PDB entry 8PH9 | electron microscopy, 3.00 A resolution | chains I and A of the 8 polymer chains in the assembly

Chain I:
Protein: DNA-directed RNA polymerase subunit beta
From: Escherichia coli
Notes: EC 2.7.7.6
UniProtKB: P0A8V2 (RPOB_ECOLI); numbering as in UniProt (aligned over 1-1342)
Sequence (1342 residues; numbered 1 to 1342; the number before each row is that of its first residue):
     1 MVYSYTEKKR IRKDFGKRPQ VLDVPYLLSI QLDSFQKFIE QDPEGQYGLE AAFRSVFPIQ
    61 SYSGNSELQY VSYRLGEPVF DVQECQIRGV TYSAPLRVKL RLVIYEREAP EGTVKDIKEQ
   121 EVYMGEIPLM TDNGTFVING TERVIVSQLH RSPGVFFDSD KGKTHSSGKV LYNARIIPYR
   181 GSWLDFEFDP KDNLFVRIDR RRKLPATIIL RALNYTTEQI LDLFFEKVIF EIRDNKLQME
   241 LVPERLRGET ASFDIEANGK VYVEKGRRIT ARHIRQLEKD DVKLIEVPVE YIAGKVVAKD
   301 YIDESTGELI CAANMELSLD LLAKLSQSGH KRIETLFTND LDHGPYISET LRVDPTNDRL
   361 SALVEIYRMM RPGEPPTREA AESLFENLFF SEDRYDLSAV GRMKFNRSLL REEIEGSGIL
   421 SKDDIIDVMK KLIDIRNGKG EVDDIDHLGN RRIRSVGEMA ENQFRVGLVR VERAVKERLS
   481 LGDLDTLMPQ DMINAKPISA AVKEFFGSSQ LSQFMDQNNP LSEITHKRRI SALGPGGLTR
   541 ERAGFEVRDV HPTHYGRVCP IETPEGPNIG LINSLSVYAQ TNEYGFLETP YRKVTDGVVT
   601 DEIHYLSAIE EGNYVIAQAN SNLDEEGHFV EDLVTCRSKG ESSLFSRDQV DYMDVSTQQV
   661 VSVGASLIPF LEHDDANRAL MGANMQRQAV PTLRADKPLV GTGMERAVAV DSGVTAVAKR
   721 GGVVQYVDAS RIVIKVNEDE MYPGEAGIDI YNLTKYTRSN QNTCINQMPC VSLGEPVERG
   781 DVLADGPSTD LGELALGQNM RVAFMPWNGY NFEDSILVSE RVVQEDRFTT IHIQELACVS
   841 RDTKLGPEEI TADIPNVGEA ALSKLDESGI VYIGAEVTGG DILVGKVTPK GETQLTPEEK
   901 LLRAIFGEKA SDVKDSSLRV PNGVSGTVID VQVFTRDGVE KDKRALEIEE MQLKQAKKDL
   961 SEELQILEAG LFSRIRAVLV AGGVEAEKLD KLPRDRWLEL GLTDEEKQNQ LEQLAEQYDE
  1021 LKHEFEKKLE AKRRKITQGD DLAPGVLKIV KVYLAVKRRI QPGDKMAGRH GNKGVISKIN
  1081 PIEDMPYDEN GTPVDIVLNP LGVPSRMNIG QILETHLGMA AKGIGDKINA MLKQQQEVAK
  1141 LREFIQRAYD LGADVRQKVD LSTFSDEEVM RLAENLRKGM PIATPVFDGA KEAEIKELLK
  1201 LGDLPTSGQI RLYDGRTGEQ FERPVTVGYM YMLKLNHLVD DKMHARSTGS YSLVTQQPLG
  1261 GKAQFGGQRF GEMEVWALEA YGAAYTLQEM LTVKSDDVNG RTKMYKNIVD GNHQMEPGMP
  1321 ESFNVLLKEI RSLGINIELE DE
Unresolved in the structure: 894-910
Curated features (UniProtKB/Swiss-Prot):
  - modified residue (N6-acetyllysine): Lys1022, Lys1200
Reported in the primary citation:
  - binding site for non-template DNA (chain A): Trp183, Asp199, Arg200, Arg201, Arg371, Arg394, Arg470, Arg473
  - binding site for template DNA: Arg542

Chain A:
Molecule: non-template DNA
Sequence (40 nucleotides; numbered 1 to 40; the number before each row is that of its first residue):
     1 CACCACCACG CGGGCGGTAG CGTGCTTTTT TCGATCTTCC
Unresolved in the structure: 1-4

Interface between chain I and chain A:
Pairs across the interface - 26 pairs, chain I then chain A:
  Arg151(I) - DG24(A)  salt bridge to the phosphate
  Arg175(I) - DT23(A)  hydrogen bond to the phosphate
  Arg175(I) - DG24(A)  salt bridge to the phosphate
  Trp183(I) - DT23(A)  stacking on the base
  Trp183(I) - DG24(A)  phosphate contact
  Asp199(I) - DG22(A)  base contact
  Asp199(I) - DT23(A)  hydrogen bond to the base
  Arg200(I) - DT23(A)  base contact
  Arg201(I) - DG20(A)  phosphate contact
  Arg201(I) - DC21(A)  salt bridge to the phosphate
  Arg371(I) - DT18(A)  salt bridge to the phosphate
  Arg371(I) - DA19(A)  hydrogen bond to the sugar
  Glu379(I) - DT18(A)  base contact
  Ala380(I) - DT18(A)  base contact
  Ser383(I) - DT18(A)  base contact
  Arg394(I) - DG17(A)  salt bridge to the phosphate
  Ile445(I) - DG24(A)  base contact
  Asp446(I) - DG24(A)  hydrogen bond to the base
  Val466(I) - DG16(A)  phosphate contact
  Arg470(I) - DC15(A)  phosphate contact
  Arg470(I) - DG16(A)  salt bridge to the phosphate
  Arg473(I) - DG16(A)  base contact
  Arg473(I) - DG17(A)  hydrogen bond to the base
  Leu538(I) - DG24(A)  base contact
  Arg542(I) - DC25(A)  hydrogen bond to the base
  Val547(I) - DG24(A)  base contact
Also at the interface, not in a pair above, chain I (24 interface residues in all): Gly181, Tyr367, Pro372, Leu384, Arg451

Summary:
24 residues of chain I and 11 residues of chain A are in contact; the contacts include 6 hydrogen bonds, 6
salt bridges and 1 aromatic stacking contact. Among the polar pairs are Asp199(I)-DT23(A), Asp446(I)-DG24(A)
and Arg473(I)-DG17(A). From the paper: a binding site for non-template DNA (chain A) at Trp183(I), Asp199(I)
and Arg200(I) among others; a binding site for template DNA at Arg542(I).
Chain I is DNA-directed RNA polymerase subunit beta (Escherichia coli) and chain A is non-template DNA; the
structure, E. coli RNA polymerase paused at ops site (non-complementary scaffold), was determined by electron
microscopy (same publication as 8PEN, 8PFG, 8PFJ, 8PHK, 8PIB, 8PID, 8PIL and 8PIM).
